6BM4 - chains B and T of the 12 polymer chains in the assembly; structure by X-ray diffraction, 2.95 A resolution.

== Chain B ==
Molecule: DNA-directed RNA polymerase II subunit RPB2
Source organism: Saccharomyces cerevisiae (strain ATCC 204508 / S288c)
Notes: EC 2.7.7.6
Reference sequence: P08518 (RPB2_YEAST); residue numbers follow UniProt; this construct covers 1-1224
Amino-acid sequence (1224 residues; numbered 1 to 1224; the number before each row is that of its first residue):
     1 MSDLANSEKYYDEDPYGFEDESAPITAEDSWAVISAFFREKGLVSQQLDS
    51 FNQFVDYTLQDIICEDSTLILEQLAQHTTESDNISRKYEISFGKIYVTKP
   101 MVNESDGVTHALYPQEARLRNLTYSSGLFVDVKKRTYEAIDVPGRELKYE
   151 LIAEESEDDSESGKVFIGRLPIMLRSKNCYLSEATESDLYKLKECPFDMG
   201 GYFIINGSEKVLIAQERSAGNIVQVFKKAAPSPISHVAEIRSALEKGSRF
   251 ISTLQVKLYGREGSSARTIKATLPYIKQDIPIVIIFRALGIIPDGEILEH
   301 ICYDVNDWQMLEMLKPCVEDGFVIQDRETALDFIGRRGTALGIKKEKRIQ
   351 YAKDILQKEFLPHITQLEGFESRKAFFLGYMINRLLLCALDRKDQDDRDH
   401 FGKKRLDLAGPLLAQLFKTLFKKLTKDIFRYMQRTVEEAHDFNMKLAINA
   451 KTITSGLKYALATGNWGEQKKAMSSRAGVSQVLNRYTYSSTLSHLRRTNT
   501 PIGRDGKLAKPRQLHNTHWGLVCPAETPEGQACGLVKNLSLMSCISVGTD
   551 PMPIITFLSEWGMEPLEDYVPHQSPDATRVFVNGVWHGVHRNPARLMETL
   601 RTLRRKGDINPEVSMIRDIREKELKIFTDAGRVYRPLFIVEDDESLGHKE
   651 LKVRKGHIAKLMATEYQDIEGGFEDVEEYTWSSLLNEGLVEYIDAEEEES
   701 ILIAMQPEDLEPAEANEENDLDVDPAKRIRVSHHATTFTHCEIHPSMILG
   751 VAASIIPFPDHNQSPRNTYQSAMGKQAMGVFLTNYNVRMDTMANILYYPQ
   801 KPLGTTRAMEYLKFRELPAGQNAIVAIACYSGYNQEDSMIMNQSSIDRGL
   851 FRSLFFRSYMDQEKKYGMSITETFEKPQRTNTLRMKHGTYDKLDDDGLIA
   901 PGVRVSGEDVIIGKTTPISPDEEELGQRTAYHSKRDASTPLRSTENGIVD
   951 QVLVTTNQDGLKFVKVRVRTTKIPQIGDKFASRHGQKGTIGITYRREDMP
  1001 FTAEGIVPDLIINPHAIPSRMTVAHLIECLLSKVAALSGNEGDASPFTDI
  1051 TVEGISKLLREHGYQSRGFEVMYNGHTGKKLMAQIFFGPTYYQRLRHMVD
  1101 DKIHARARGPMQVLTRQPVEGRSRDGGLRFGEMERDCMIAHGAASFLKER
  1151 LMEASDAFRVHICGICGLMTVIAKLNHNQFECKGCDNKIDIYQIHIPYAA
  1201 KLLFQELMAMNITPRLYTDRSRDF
Not modelled in the structure: 1-19, 71-88, 135-163, 244-250, 339-344, 436-445, 503-508, 669-677, 713-721, 919-928, 1221-1224
Bound ions: Zn2+: Cys1163, Cys1166
Residues lining bound ligands: 2KH (5'-O-[(S)-hydroxy{[(S)-hydroxy(phosphonooxy)phosphoryl]amino}phosphoryl]uridine): Arg766, Tyr769, Glu836, Asp837, Lys987, Ser1019, Arg1020

== Chain T ==
Molecule: 29-nt DNA strand
Sequence (29 nucleotides; each row starts with the number of its first residue):
     1 CTACCGATAAGCAGAGGCAXCTCTCGATG
Not modelled in the structure: 1-17
Modified positions: 3DR (1',2'-dideoxyribofuranose-5'-phosphate) at position 20

== Chain B / chain T interface ==
Contacting residue pairs - 13 pairs, chain B then chain T:
  Ser208(B) - DA27(T)  phosphate contact
  Thr463(B) - DA27(T)  sugar contact
  Val482(B) - DG26(T)  sugar contact
  Thr791(B) - DG26(T)  hydrogen bond to the phosphate
  Arg857(B) - DC25(T)  salt bridge to the phosphate
  Arg942(B) - DC25(T)  salt bridge to the phosphate
  Arg1122(B) - DC23(T)  phosphate contact
  Arg1122(B) - DT24(T)  salt bridge to the phosphate
  Ser1123(B) - DT24(T)  phosphate contact
  Leu1128(B) - DT22(T)  phosphate contact
  Arg1129(B) - DC21(T)  salt bridge to the phosphate
  Arg1129(B) - DT22(T)  hydrogen bond to the phosphate
  Met1133(B) - 3DR_20(T)  sugar contact
Other interface residues (no listed pair), chain B (19 interface residues in all): Asn206, Lys210, Tyr459, Ala462, Met792, His1104, Gly1121, Gly1127
Other interface residues (no listed pair), chain T (9 interface residues in all): DT28

== Overview ==
19 residues of chain B face 9 of chain T across their interface; the contacts include 2 hydrogen bonds and 4
salt bridges. Polar pairs include Thr791(B)-DG26(T), Arg1129(B)-DT22(T) and Arg857(B)-DC25(T). Bound to chain
B: compound 2KH. The Zn2+ site is built by Cys1163(B) and Cys1166(B).
Here chain B is DNA-directed RNA polymerase II subunit RPB2 (Saccharomyces cerevisiae (strain ATCC 204508 /
S288c)) and chain T is a 29-nt DNA strand. Entry 6BM4 (Pol II elongation complex with an abasic lesion at i-1
position,soaking UMPNPP) was determined by X-ray diffraction together with 6BLO, 6BLP, 6BM2 and 6BQF from the
same study.
